1PF9 - chains A and H of the 21 polymer chains in the assembly; structure by X-ray diffraction, 2.99 A resolution.

== Chain A (and H) ==
Molecule: groEL protein
Source organism: Escherichia coli
Notes: chain H of this document is another copy of the same molecule, construct and numbering; everything in this record applies to it too
UniProtKB: P06139 (CH60_ECOLI); residues 2-525 here correspond to UniProt positions 1-524 (UniProt number = residue number - 1)
Chain sequence (524 residues; row label = number of the first residue in the row):
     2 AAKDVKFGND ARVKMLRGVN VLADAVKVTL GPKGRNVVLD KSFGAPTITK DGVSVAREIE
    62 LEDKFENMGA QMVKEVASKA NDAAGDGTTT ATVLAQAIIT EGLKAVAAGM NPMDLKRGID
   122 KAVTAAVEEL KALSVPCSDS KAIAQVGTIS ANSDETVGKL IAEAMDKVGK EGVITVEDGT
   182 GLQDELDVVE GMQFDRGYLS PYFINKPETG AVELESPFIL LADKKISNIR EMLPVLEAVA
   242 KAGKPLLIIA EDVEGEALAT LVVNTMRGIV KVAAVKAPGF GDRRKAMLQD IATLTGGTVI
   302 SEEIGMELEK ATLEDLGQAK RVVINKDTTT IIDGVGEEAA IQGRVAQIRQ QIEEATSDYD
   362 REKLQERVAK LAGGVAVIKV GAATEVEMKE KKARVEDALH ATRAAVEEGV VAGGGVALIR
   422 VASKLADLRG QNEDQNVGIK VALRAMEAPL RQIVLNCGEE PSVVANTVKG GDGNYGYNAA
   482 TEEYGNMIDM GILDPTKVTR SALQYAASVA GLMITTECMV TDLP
Bound ions: Mg2+: Asp87 (together with ADP)
Residues lining bound ligands: ADP (adenosine-5'-diphosphate): Thr30, Leu31, Gly32, Pro33, Lys51, Asp87, Gly88, Thr89, Thr90, Thr91, Ile150, Ser154, Gly414, Gly415, Gly416, Ile454, Tyr478, Asn479, Ala480, Ala481, Met488, Ile493, Asp495

== Interface between chain A and chain H ==
Contacting residue pairs - 6 pairs, chain A then chain H:
  Lys105(A) with Ala109(H); Gly110(H); Met111(H)
  Ala108(A) with Ala109(H), hydrophobic
  Met111(A) with Glu434(H)
  Val438(A) with Glu434(H)
Interface residues without a listed pair, chain A (6 interface residues in all): Ala109, Arg445
Interface residues without a listed pair, chain H (5 interface residues in all): Val438

== Overview ==
6 residues of chain A and 5 residues of chain H are in contact. Chain A binds ADP.
Both chains are groEL protein (Escherichia coli). Entry 1PF9 (GroEL-GroES-ADP) was determined by X-ray
diffraction (same publication as 1PCQ).
